4HY7 - chains A and B; structure by X-ray diffraction, 1.20 A resolution.

# Chain A
Protein: Peptidyl-prolyl cis-trans isomerase
Source organism: Triticum aestivum
Notes: EC 5.2.1.8
UniProt: Q93W25 (Q93W25_WHEAT); residue numbers follow UniProt; this construct covers 1-171
Sequence (171 residues; row label = number of the first residue in the row):
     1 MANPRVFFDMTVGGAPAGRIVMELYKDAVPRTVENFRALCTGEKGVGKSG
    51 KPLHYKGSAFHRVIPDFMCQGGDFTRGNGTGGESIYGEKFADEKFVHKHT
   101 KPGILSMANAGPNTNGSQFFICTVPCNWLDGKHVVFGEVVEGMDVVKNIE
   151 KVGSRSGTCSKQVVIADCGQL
Unresolved in the structure: 1

# Chain B
Protein: Cyclosporin A
Source organism: Tolypocladium inflatum
Sequence (11 residues; numbered 1 to 11; the number before each row is that of its first residue):
     1 ALLVTAGLVLA
Modified / non-standard residues: A1 (D-alanine; DAL); L2, L3, L8, L10 (n-methylleucine; MLE); V4 (n-methylvaline; MVA); T5 (4-methyl-4-[(E)-2-butenyl]-4,N-methyl-threonine; BMT); A6 (alpha-aminobutyric acid; ABA); G7 (sarcosine; SAR)
Covalent attachments: covalent link A1-A11

# Chain A / chain B interface
Residue-residue contacts (23):
  R62(A) with L3(B), hydrogen bond (side chain-backbone); V4(B); T5(B); V9(B)
  F67(A) with L2(B); L3(B); V4(B)
  M68(A) with V4(B)
  Q70(A) with V4(B); T5(B), hydrogen bond (side chain-backbone)
  G79(A) with A6(B); G7(B), hydrogen bond (backbone-backbone)
  A108(A) with V4(B); A6(B)
  N109(A) with V4(B), hydrogen bond (backbone-backbone); T5(B); A6(B), hydrogen bond (backbone-backbone)
  A110(A) with T5(B)
  Q118(A) with A6(B)
  F120(A) with V4(B)
  W128(A) with L2(B), hydrogen bond (side chain-backbone)
  L129(A) with V4(B)
  H133(A) with V4(B)
Other interface residues (no listed pair), chain A (15 interface residues in all): I64, T80
Other interface residues (no listed pair), chain B (8 interface residues in all): L8

# In short
The interface between chain A and chain B involves 15 residues on one side and 8 on the other, with 6 hydrogen
bonds. Among the polar pairs are R62(A)-L3(B), Q70(A)-T5(B) and W128(A)-L2(B).
Chain A is Peptidyl-prolyl cis-trans isomerase (Triticum aestivum) and chain B is Cyclosporin A (Tolypocladium
inflatum); the structure, Structural and biochemical characterization of a cytosolic wheat cyclophilin
TaCypA-1, was determined by X-ray diffraction, deposited together with 4E1Q.
